PDB entry 8P7X | electron microscopy, 3.03 A resolution | chains 3 and a of the 58 polymer chains in the assembly

[Chain 3]
Molecule: 23S ribosomal RNA
Organism: Mycoplasmoides pneumoniae M129
Sequence (2907 nucleotides; row label = number of the first residue in the row):
     1 UACAAUAAGUUACUAAGGGCUUAUGGUGGAUGCCUUGGCACUAAUAGGCG
    51 AUGAAGGACGUGUUAACCUGCGAUAAGCUUCGGGUAGGUGGUAAGAACCU
   101 CAGAUCCGGAGAUUUCCGAAUGGAGCAAUCCGGUAGUUGGAAACAGCUAU
   151 CAUUAAUUGAUGAAUAAAUAGUCAAUUAAAGCAAUACGUGGUGAAGUGAA
   201 ACAUCUCAGUAGCCACAGGAAAAGAAAACGAAUGUGAUUCCGUGUGUAGU
   251 GGCGAGCGAAAGCGGAACAGGCCAAACUUAUCAUUAGAUAGGGGUUGUAG
   301 GGCUUGCAAUGUGGACUUGAAAACGAUAGAAGAAGCUGUUGGAAAGCAGC
   351 GCGCAAAAGGGUGAUAGCCCCGUAUUUGAAAUUGUUUUCAUACCUAGCGA
   401 GAUCCCUGAGUAGCUCGGAAAACGUUAUUUUGAGUGAAUCUGCCCAGACC
   451 AUUGGGUAAGCCUAAAUACUAAUUAGUGACCGAUAGCGAAACAGUACCGU
   501 GAGGGAAAGGUGAAAAGAACCCAGAGAUGGGAGUGAAAUAGAUUCUGAAA
   551 CCAUAUGCCUACAACGUGUCAGAGCACAUUAAUGUGUGAUGGCGUGCGUU
   601 UUGAAGUAUGAGCCGGCGAGUUAUGAUAGCAAGCGUUAGUUAACCAGGAG
   651 AUGGGGAGCUGUAGCGAAAGCGAGUUUUAAAAGAGCGUUUGUUUGUUAUU
   701 AUAGACCCGAAACGGGUUGAGCUAGUCAUGAGCAGGUUGAAGGUUGAGUA
   751 ACAUCAACUGGAGGACCGAACCGACUCUCGUUGAAACGAUAGCGGAUGAC
   801 UUGUGAUUAGGGGUGAAAUUCCAAUCGAAAUCCGUGAUAGCUGGUUCUCG
   851 UCGAAAUAGCUUUAAGGCUAGCGUGAGAUCACAAAUAAGUGGAGGUAAAG
   901 CUACUGAAUGUAUGAUGGCGCCACCUAGGCGUACUGAAUACAAUUAAACU
   951 CUGAAUGCCAUUUAUUUUAUUCUCGCAGUCAGACAGUGGGGGAUAAGCUU
  1001 CAUUGUCAAGAGGGGAAGAGCCCAGAUCAUUAAAUAAGGUCCCCAAAAUA
  1051 UACUAAGUGGAAAAGGAUGUGAAAGUGCUAAAACAGCAAGGAUGUUGGCU
  1101 UAGAAGCAGCCAUCGUUUAAAGAGUGCGUAACAGCUCACUUGUCGAGUGU
  1151 UUUUGCGCCGAAGAUGUAACGGGGCUAAGUAUAUUACCGAAUUUAUGGAU
  1201 AAGAUUUAUAUCUUGUGGUAGACGAGCGUUGUAUUGGAGUUGAAGUCAAA
  1251 GCGUGAGCAUUGGUGGAUCCAAUACAAGUGAGAAUGCCGGCAUGAGUAAC
  1301 GCUUGGGAGUGAGAAUCUCCCAAACCGAUUGACUAAGGUUUCCUGGACCA
  1351 GGGUCGUCCUUCCAGGGUUAGUCUGGACCUAAGCUGAGGCUGAAAAGCGU
  1401 AGGCGAUGGACAACAGGUUAAUAUUCCUGUACUUACAGUUAGACUGAUGG
  1451 AGUGACAAAGAAGGUUUUCCACCCCCAUAAUUGGAUUUGGGGAUAAAUCA
  1501 UAAGGUGGUACAAUAGGCAAAUCCGUUGUGCAUAACAUUGAGUGAUGAUG
  1551 UCGAGUGAAUGAGUGAUCAAGUAGCGAAGGUGGUAUUAAUCAUGCUUUCA
  1601 AGAAAAGCUUCUAGGGUUAAUCUAGCUGUAACCAGUACCGAGAACGAACA
  1651 CACGUAGUCAAGGAGAGGAUCCUAAGGUUAGCGAGUGAACUAUAGCCAAG
  1701 GAACUCUGCAAAUUAACCCCGUAAGUUAGCGAGAAGGGGUGCUUAUGUAA
  1751 AAGUAAGCCGCAGUGAAGAACGAGGGGGGACUGUUUAACUAAAACACAAC
  1801 UCUAUGCCAAACCGUAAGGUGAUGUAUAUGGGGUGACACCUGCCCAGUGC
  1851 UGGAAGGUUAAAGAAGGAGGUUAGCGCAAGCGAAGCUUUUAACUGAAGCC
  1901 CCAGUGAACGGCGGCCGUAACUAUAACGGUCCUAAGGUAGCGAAAUUCCU
  1951 AGUCGGGUAAAUUCCGUCCCGCUUGAAUGGUGUAACCAUCUCUUGACUGU
  2001 CUCGGCUAUAGACUCGGUGAAAUCCAGGUACGGGUGAAGACACCCGUUAG
  2051 GCGCAACGGGACGGAAAGACCCCGUGAAGCUUUACUGUAGCUUAAUAUUG
  2101 AUCAGGACAUUAUCAUGUAGAGAAUAGGUAGGAGCAAUCGAUGCAAGUUC
  2151 GCUAGGACUUGUUGAUGCGAAAGGUGGAAUACUACCCUUGGUUGUGUGCU
  2201 GUUCUAAUUGGUAACUGUUAUCCAGUUUCAAGACAGUGUUAGGUGGGCAG
  2251 UUUGACUGGGGCGGUCGCCUCCUAAAAGGUAACGGAGGCGUACAAAGGUA
  2301 CCUUCAGUACGGUUGGAAAUCGUAUGUAGAGUGUAAUGGUGUAAGGGUGC
  2351 UUGACUGUGAGACAUACAGGUCGAACAGGUGAGAAAUCAGGUCAUAGUGA
  2401 UCCGGUGGUCCAGUAUGGAAUGGCCAUCGCUCAACGGAUAAAAGCUACUC
  2451 CGGGGAUAACAGGCUGAUACUGCCCAAGAGUUCAUAUCGACGGCAGUGUU
  2501 UGGCACCUCGAUGUCGACUCAUCUCAUCCUCGAGCUGAAGCAGGUUCGAA
  2551 GGGUUCGGCUGUUCGCCGAUUAAAGAGAUACGUGAGUUGGGUUCAAACCG
  2601 UCGUGAGACAGGUUGGUCCCUAUCUAUUGUGCCCGUAGGAAGAUUGAAGA
  2651 GUGUUGCUUCUAGUACGAGAGGACCGAAGCGAGGACACCUCUUAUGCUCC
  2701 AGUUGUAGCGCCAGCUGCACCGCUGGGUAGUAACGUGUCUAUUAGAUAAA
  2751 CGCUGAAAGCAUCUAAGUGUGAAACUAUCUCAAAGAUUAAUCUUCCCAUU
  2801 UCGCAAGAAAGUAAGAGCCGUCAAAGACGAUGACGUUGAUAGGUUACAGG
  2851 UGUAAGCAUAGUGAUAUGUUGAGCUGAGUAAUACUAAUUGCUCGAGGACU
  2901 UAUUGGA
Unresolved in the structure: 1-7, 2901-2907
Modified residues: 1MG (1N-methylguanosine-5'-monophosphate) at position 783; OMG (o2'-methylguanosine-5'-monophosphate) at position 2259; 2MA (2-methyladenosine-5'-monophosphate) at position 2511
Ion coordination: Mg2+ site 1: A16, G17; Mg2+ site 2: G196, U2251; Mg2+ site 3 near U197 (its only coordinating residue here); Mg2+ site 4 near A199 (its only coordinating residue here); Mg2+ site 5: A201, C202; Mg2+ site 6 near A222 (its only coordinating residue here); Mg2+ site 7 near A331 (its only coordinating residue here); Mg2+ site 8 near A333 (its only coordinating residue here); Mg2+ site 9: U428, C445; Mg2+ site 10 near G442 (its only coordinating residue here); Mg2+ site 11: G447, A2415; Mg2+ site 12 near A458 (its only coordinating residue here); 131 more Mg2+ sites not listed; 1 more K+ sites not listed
Small-molecule neighbours:
  - chloramphenicol (CLM): G2068, A2069, A2459, C2460, 2MA_2511, U2512, G2513, U2514
  - pentane-1,5-diamine (N2P), molecule 1: C565, C593, G594, C2043, C2044, C2045
  - pentane-1,5-diamine (N2P), molecule 2: G721, C722, U804, G805, A806
  - pentane-1,5-diamine (N2P), molecule 3: 1MG_783, A784, A785, G1301, G1353, C1649
  - 1,4-diaminobutane (PUT), molecule 1: G620, U621, A698, U699, U700
  - 1,4-diaminobutane (PUT), molecule 2: A711, A712, G827, A828, U2449, C2450
  - 1,4-diaminobutane (PUT), molecule 3: U737, U738, G739, G761, A762, G763, A765, G1460, A1461
  - 1,4-diaminobutane (PUT), molecule 4: A1324, C1325, C1672, U1673, A2707, G2708, G2717, C2718
  - 1,4-diaminobutane (PUT), molecule 5: C1348, C1349, A1350, G1351, G1352, G1356, U1357, C1358
  - 1,4-diaminobutane (PUT), molecule 6: C1912, G1937, U1973, U1974, G1975, U2601
  - 1,4-diaminobutane (PUT), molecule 7: A2274, U2280, A2281
  - spermidine (SPD), molecule 1: U500, G1338, U1339, G1646, A1647
  - spermidine (SPD), molecule 2: A518, A519, C520, U528, G530, G531, A542, U543
  - spermidine (SPD), molecule 3: C593, C1044, A1045
  - spermidine (SPD), molecule 4: G594, U595, G1012, G1013, A1017, G1018, C2043
  - spermidine (SPD), molecule 5: G596, C597, G606, U607, U609, G610, A611, C2025, A2061, C2062, G2063, G2064
  - spermidine (SPD), molecule 6: U776, C777, U778, U2588, G2589, U2617, C2618
  - spermidine (SPD), molecule 7: G780, U781, A2585, G2586, U2587, C2620, U2621
  - spermidine (SPD), molecule 8: A865, A981, G982, OMG_2259, A2456, U2457
  - spermidine (SPD), molecule 9: U896, A897, A947, A948, C949, U950, U2273, A2274, A2275
  - spermidine (SPD), molecule 10: G1695, C2699, C2721, C2723, U2724, G2725, G2726
  - spermidine (SPD), molecule 11: U1707, G1708, C1992, U1993, U1994, C2559, U2560
  - spermidine (SPD), molecule 12: G1999, C2001, U2002, G2004, C2518, U2519
  - spermidine (SPD), molecule 13: C2031, G2032, G2033, G2034, A2040, C2041, A2042, C2043, C2044, G2059, G2060
  - spermidine (SPD), molecule 14: U2291, A2292, A2296, G2297, G2333, U2334, G2345, U2392, C2393, G2397
  - spermidine (SPD), molecule 15: C2689, U2693, A2694, U2695, G2696, G2727, U2728, A2729, G2730, U2731
  - spermidine (SPD), molecule 16: U2690, A2729, G2730, A2824, G2878, U2879
  - spermine (SPM), molecule 1: G618, A619, G620, U621, G1278, U1279, G1280
  - spermine (SPM), molecule 2: A724, G725, U801, G815, A816, A817, A818, U820, U1784, U1785
  - spermine (SPM), molecule 3: A1161, A1162, C2525, A2526, G2548, A2549, A2550
Reported in the primary citation:
  - binding site for chloramphenicol: G2068, A2069, A2459, C2460, U2512
  - conformationally variable residues (side-chain flip): A2069
  - K+ coordination: G2068, G2455, C2509, U2512

[Chain a]
Molecule: 50S ribosomal protein L2
Organism: Mycoplasmoides pneumoniae M129
Reference sequence: P75577 (RL2_MYCPN); numbering as in UniProt (aligned over 1-287)
Chain sequence (287 residues; each row starts with the number of its first residue):
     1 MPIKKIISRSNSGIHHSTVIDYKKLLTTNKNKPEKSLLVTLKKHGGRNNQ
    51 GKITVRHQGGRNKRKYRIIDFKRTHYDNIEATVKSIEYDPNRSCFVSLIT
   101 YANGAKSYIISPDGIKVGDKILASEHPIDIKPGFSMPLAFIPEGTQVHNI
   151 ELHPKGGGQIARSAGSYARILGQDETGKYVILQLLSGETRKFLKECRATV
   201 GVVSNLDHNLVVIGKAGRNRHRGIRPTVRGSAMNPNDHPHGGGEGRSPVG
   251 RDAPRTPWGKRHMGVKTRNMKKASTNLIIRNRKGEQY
Unresolved in the structure: 1, 287

[How chain 3 and chain a interact]
Pairs across the interface (280):
  G725(3) - Arg47(a)  hydrogen bond to the sugar
  G725(3) - Arg225(a)  hydrogen bond to the phosphate
  U726(3) - Arg47(a)  hydrogen bond to the sugar
  U726(3) - Arg225(a)  salt bridge to the phosphate
  C727(3) - Lys43(a)  salt bridge to the phosphate
  C727(3) - Gly59(a)  phosphate contact
  C727(3) - Gly60(a)  hydrogen bond to the phosphate
  A728(3) - Lys43(a)  salt bridge to the phosphate
  A740(3) - Ile7(a)  hydrogen bond to the sugar
  A740(3) - Arg9(a)  sugar contact
  A762(3) - Ser8(a)  base contact
  G763(3) - Arg9(a)  base contact
  G763(3) - Ser10(a)  hydrogen bond to the phosphate
  G764(3) - Ser8(a)  phosphate contact
  G764(3) - Ser10(a)  hydrogen bond to the phosphate
  G764(3) - Ser12(a)  hydrogen bond to the base
  G764(3) - His15(a)  hydrogen bond to the base
  G764(3) - Lys215(a)  salt bridge to the phosphate
  G764(3) - Ala216(a)  hydrogen bond to the base
  G764(3) - Gly217(a)  hydrogen bond to the base
  A765(3) - Ser10(a)  sugar contact
  A765(3) - Asn11(a)  sugar contact
  A765(3) - Ser12(a)  hydrogen bond to the phosphate
  A799(3) - Ala216(a)  base contact
  A799(3) - Gly217(a)  sugar contact
  A799(3) - Arg220(a)  hydrogen bond to the base
  A799(3) - His221(a)  salt bridge to the phosphate
  A799(3) - Pro226(a)  base contact
  U808(3) - Gln50(a)  sugar contact
  U808(3) - Gly51(a)  sugar contact
  U808(3) - Lys52(a)  sugar contact
  G812(3) - Lys52(a)  phosphate contact
  G813(3) - Lys52(a)  salt bridge to the phosphate
  U814(3) - Lys52(a)  phosphate contact
  U814(3) - Ile53(a)  hydrogen bond to the phosphate
  G815(3) - Ile53(a)  phosphate contact
  G815(3) - Arg225(a)  salt bridge to the phosphate
  G815(3) - Asp237(a)  hydrogen bond to the base
  A816(3) - Arg220(a)  base contact
  A816(3) - Arg225(a)  salt bridge to the phosphate
  A816(3) - Pro226(a)  sugar contact
  A816(3) - Val228(a)  sugar contact
  A817(3) - Val228(a)  base contact
  A817(3) - Ala232(a)  hydrogen bond to the sugar
  A817(3) - Met233(a)  base contact
  A818(3) - Ala232(a)  phosphate contact
  A818(3) - Asn234(a)  base contact
  U819(3) - Asn234(a)  phosphate contact
  U819(3) - Asn236(a)  base contact
  A828(3) - Asn236(a)  base contact
  G1383(3) - Lys42(a)  phosphate contact
  C1398(3) - Asn49(a)  phosphate contact
  G1399(3) - Asn49(a)  phosphate contact
  U1453(3) - Lys35(a)  salt bridge to the phosphate
  G1454(3) - Lys35(a)  base contact
  A1455(3) - Lys35(a)  sugar contact
  A1515(3) - Asn103(a)  sugar contact
  G1516(3) - Asn103(a)  hydrogen bond to the sugar
  G1525(3) - Asn103(a)  hydrogen bond to the base
  G1525(3) - Gly104(a)  hydrogen bond to the sugar
  G1525(3) - Lys106(a)  phosphate contact
  U1526(3) - Thr100(a)  sugar contact
  U1526(3) - Ala102(a)  sugar contact
  U1526(3) - Gly104(a)  sugar contact
  U1526(3) - Lys106(a)  salt bridge to the phosphate
  U1527(3) - Lys84(a)  salt bridge to the phosphate
  U1598(3) - Lys23(a)  salt bridge to the phosphate
  U1598(3) - Asn29(a)  hydrogen bond to the phosphate
  C1599(3) - Lys4(a)  salt bridge to the phosphate
  A1600(3) - Val19(a)  phosphate contact
  A1600(3) - Asn62(a)  hydrogen bond to the base
  A1600(3) - Arg218(a)  salt bridge to the phosphate
  A1600(3) - His221(a)  hydrogen bond to the base
  A1601(3) - Tyr22(a)  base contact
  A1601(3) - Asn29(a)  base contact
  A1601(3) - Asn31(a)  hydrogen bond to the sugar
  A1601(3) - Lys63(a)  sugar contact
  A1601(3) - Arg64(a)  salt bridge to the phosphate
  A1601(3) - Arg67(a)  hydrogen bond to the sugar
  A1601(3) - Tyr88(a)  hydrogen bond to the phosphate
  A1601(3) - Pro90(a)  phosphate contact
  G1602(3) - Asn31(a)  hydrogen bond to the phosphate
  G1602(3) - Pro33(a)  phosphate contact
  G1602(3) - Lys63(a)  hydrogen bond to the phosphate
  G1602(3) - Arg64(a)  phosphate contact
  G1602(3) - Lys65(a)  hydrogen bond to the phosphate
  G1602(3) - Arg67(a)  salt bridge to the phosphate
  G1602(3) - Pro90(a)  phosphate contact
  A1603(3) - Thr40(a)  sugar contact
  A1603(3) - Lys63(a)  salt bridge to the phosphate
  A1603(3) - Lys65(a)  salt bridge to the phosphate
  U1727(3) - Ile14(a)  base contact
  G1729(3) - Arg9(a)  sugar contact
  G1729(3) - Asn11(a)  sugar contact
  C1730(3) - Asn11(a)  sugar contact
  A1780(3) - Gly13(a)  base contact
  A1780(3) - Ile14(a)  hydrogen bond to the base
  A1780(3) - His15(a)  hydrogen bond to the base
  C1781(3) - Ser12(a)  base contact
  C1781(3) - Gly13(a)  hydrogen bond to the sugar
  C1781(3) - His15(a)  base contact
  A1794(3) - Arg246(a)  salt bridge to the phosphate
  C1795(3) - Arg229(a)  salt bridge to the phosphate
  C1795(3) - Ala232(a)  sugar contact
  A1796(3) - Pro226(a)  phosphate contact
  A1796(3) - Thr227(a)  sugar contact
  A1796(3) - Val228(a)  phosphate contact
  A1796(3) - Arg229(a)  salt bridge to the phosphate
  C1797(3) - Ala216(a)  hydrogen bond to the sugar
  C1797(3) - Pro226(a)  phosphate contact
  C1797(3) - Thr227(a)  hydrogen bond to the phosphate
  A1798(3) - Ile213(a)  hydrogen bond to the sugar
  A1798(3) - Gly214(a)  sugar contact
  A1798(3) - Lys215(a)  sugar contact
  A1798(3) - Asn219(a)  hydrogen bond to the phosphate
  A1799(3) - Ile213(a)  hydrogen bond to the phosphate
  C1802(3) - Met263(a)  base contact
  U1803(3) - His262(a)  hydrogen bond to the sugar
  U1803(3) - Met263(a)  sugar contact
  U1803(3) - Gly264(a)  hydrogen bond to the sugar
  A1804(3) - Gly264(a)  phosphate contact
  A1804(3) - Val265(a)  sugar contact
  A1804(3) - Thr267(a)  phosphate contact
  A1804(3) - Lys283(a)  salt bridge to the phosphate
  U1805(3) - Thr267(a)  phosphate contact
  U1805(3) - Arg268(a)  phosphate contact
  U1805(3) - Arg282(a)  salt bridge to the phosphate
  G1806(3) - Ile160(a)  base contact
  G1806(3) - Leu185(a)  base contact
  G1806(3) - Ser186(a)  base contact
  G1806(3) - Glu188(a)  hydrogen bond to the sugar
  G1806(3) - Arg190(a)  hydrogen bond to the sugar
  G1806(3) - Arg268(a)  salt bridge to the phosphate
  G1806(3) - Ile278(a)  sugar contact
  C1807(3) - Leu152(a)  sugar contact
  C1807(3) - Gln159(a)  hydrogen bond to the sugar
  C1807(3) - Arg190(a)  salt bridge to the phosphate
  C1807(3) - Arg268(a)  salt bridge to the phosphate
  C1807(3) - Lys272(a)  salt bridge to the phosphate
  C1807(3) - Ser274(a)  hydrogen bond to the phosphate
  C1808(3) - His153(a)  salt bridge to the phosphate
  C1808(3) - Gln159(a)  hydrogen bond to the phosphate
  A1810(3) - Thr267(a)  phosphate contact
  A1811(3) - Val55(a)  base contact
  A1811(3) - Trp258(a)  sugar contact
  A1811(3) - Lys260(a)  phosphate contact
  A1811(3) - Thr267(a)  phosphate contact
  C1812(3) - Thr54(a)  base contact
  C1812(3) - Trp258(a)  sugar contact
  C1812(3) - Lys260(a)  salt bridge to the phosphate
  C1813(3) - Asn48(a)  hydrogen bond to the base
  C1813(3) - Gln50(a)  hydrogen bond to the sugar
  C1813(3) - Lys52(a)  hydrogen bond to the phosphate
  C1813(3) - Trp258(a)  phosphate contact
  G1814(3) - Gln50(a)  sugar contact
  A1817(3) - Gln50(a)  base contact
  G1818(3) - Asn48(a)  base contact
  G1818(3) - Asn49(a)  hydrogen bond to the base
  G1818(3) - Gln50(a)  base contact
  G1819(3) - Asn48(a)  sugar contact
  G1819(3) - Asn49(a)  hydrogen bond to the sugar
  G1819(3) - Thr54(a)  base contact
  U1820(3) - His44(a)  phosphate contact
  U1820(3) - Gly46(a)  sugar contact
  U1820(3) - Arg47(a)  sugar contact
  U1820(3) - Asn48(a)  sugar contact
  U1820(3) - Thr54(a)  base contact
  U1820(3) - Val55(a)  base contact
  G1821(3) - His44(a)  salt bridge to the phosphate
  G1821(3) - Val55(a)  sugar contact
  G1821(3) - Gln58(a)  phosphate contact
  U1823(3) - Leu41(a)  phosphate contact
  U1823(3) - His44(a)  salt bridge to the phosphate
  U1823(3) - Tyr66(a)  stacking on the base
  U1823(3) - Ile68(a)  base contact
  G1824(3) - Tyr66(a)  hydrogen bond to the phosphate
  G1824(3) - Asn91(a)  sugar contact
  G1824(3) - Arg92(a)  salt bridge to the phosphate
  G1824(3) - Arg162(a)  salt bridge to the phosphate
  U1825(3) - Gln159(a)  hydrogen bond to the sugar
  U1825(3) - Ile160(a)  sugar contact
  U1825(3) - Ala161(a)  hydrogen bond to the sugar
  U1825(3) - Arg162(a)  salt bridge to the phosphate
  U1825(3) - Ser163(a)  phosphate contact
  A1826(3) - Ala161(a)  hydrogen bond to the phosphate
  A1826(3) - Arg162(a)  hydrogen bond to the phosphate
  A1826(3) - Ser163(a)  hydrogen bond to the phosphate
  A1826(3) - Ser166(a)  hydrogen bond to the phosphate
  A1826(3) - Leu185(a)  sugar contact
  A1826(3) - Ser186(a)  sugar contact
  U1827(3) - Ser93(a)  sugar contact
  U1827(3) - Ser163(a)  hydrogen bond to the sugar
  U1827(3) - Ala164(a)  hydrogen bond to the sugar
  U1827(3) - Gly165(a)  base contact
  U1827(3) - Leu185(a)  phosphate contact
  U1827(3) - Asn205(a)  base contact
  U1827(3) - Leu206(a)  hydrogen bond to the base
  U1827(3) - His208(a)  hydrogen bond to the base
  U1827(3) - Asn209(a)  hydrogen bond to the base
  A1828(3) - Ser163(a)  sugar contact
  A1828(3) - His208(a)  salt bridge to the phosphate
  U1829(3) - Gln58(a)  phosphate contact
  G1830(3) - Val55(a)  sugar contact
  G1830(3) - Gln58(a)  hydrogen bond to the phosphate
  G1830(3) - His262(a)  base contact
  G1831(3) - Arg56(a)  salt bridge to the phosphate
  G1831(3) - His57(a)  salt bridge to the phosphate
  G1831(3) - Thr256(a)  sugar contact
  G1831(3) - Pro257(a)  phosphate contact
  G1831(3) - His262(a)  hydrogen bond to the sugar
  G1831(3) - Met263(a)  base contact
  G1832(3) - Arg56(a)  salt bridge to the phosphate
  G1832(3) - His238(a)  salt bridge to the phosphate
  G1832(3) - His240(a)  phosphate contact
  G1832(3) - Pro254(a)  sugar contact
  G1832(3) - Arg255(a)  sugar contact
  G1832(3) - Pro257(a)  phosphate contact
  G1833(3) - Arg229(a)  phosphate contact
  G1833(3) - Gly230(a)  hydrogen bond to the phosphate
  G1833(3) - Ser231(a)  hydrogen bond to the phosphate
  U1834(3) - Arg229(a)  salt bridge to the phosphate
  G1835(3) - Arg229(a)  base contact
  A1836(3) - Ile14(a)  base contact
  U1848(3) - Asp252(a)  sugar contact
  G1849(3) - Asp252(a)  sugar contact
  G1849(3) - Ala253(a)  sugar contact
  G1849(3) - Arg261(a)  phosphate contact
  C1850(3) - Arg261(a)  salt bridge to the phosphate
  C1850(3) - Met263(a)  sugar contact
  C1850(3) - Gly264(a)  hydrogen bond to the sugar
  C1850(3) - Val265(a)  phosphate contact
  U1851(3) - Gly264(a)  sugar contact
  U1851(3) - Val265(a)  phosphate contact
  U1851(3) - Lys266(a)  hydrogen bond to the phosphate
  G1852(3) - Lys266(a)  salt bridge to the phosphate
  A1908(3) - Pro254(a)  sugar contact
  C1909(3) - Gly250(a)  phosphate contact
  C1909(3) - Arg251(a)  hydrogen bond to the sugar
  C1909(3) - Asp252(a)  sugar contact
  G1910(3) - Pro248(a)  phosphate contact
  G1910(3) - Gly250(a)  phosphate contact
  U1978(3) - Arg246(a)  base contact
  U1978(3) - Ser247(a)  base contact
  U1978(3) - Pro248(a)  base contact
  G1979(3) - Arg246(a)  salt bridge to the phosphate
  C2080(3) - Pro235(a)  sugar contact
  U2081(3) - Pro235(a)  phosphate contact
  U2082(3) - Arg251(a)  salt bridge to the phosphate
  U2093(3) - Lys271(a)  salt bridge to the phosphate
  U2212(3) - His153(a)  sugar contact
  U2212(3) - Pro154(a)  hydrogen bond to the sugar
  U2212(3) - Lys155(a)  sugar contact
  U2212(3) - Gly156(a)  hydrogen bond to the sugar
  A2213(3) - Lys72(a)  salt bridge to the phosphate
  A2213(3) - Lys155(a)  hydrogen bond to the sugar
  C2229(3) - Pro154(a)  sugar contact
  C2229(3) - Glu195(a)  phosphate contact
  A2230(3) - Leu193(a)  sugar contact
  A2230(3) - Glu195(a)  phosphate contact
  A2231(3) - Tyr179(a)  hydrogen bond to the phosphate
  A2231(3) - Leu193(a)  phosphate contact
  A2231(3) - Ala273(a)  sugar contact
  A2235(3) - Lys271(a)  phosphate contact
  G2236(3) - Lys271(a)  phosphate contact
  G2247(3) - Arg251(a)  salt bridge to the phosphate
  G2247(3) - Trp258(a)  sugar contact
  G2247(3) - Gly259(a)  sugar contact
  C2598(3) - Gly245(a)  phosphate contact
  C2598(3) - Arg246(a)  hydrogen bond to the phosphate
  C2599(3) - Arg246(a)  salt bridge to the phosphate
  U2604(3) - Gly250(a)  hydrogen bond to the sugar
  G2605(3) - Gly250(a)  phosphate contact
  A2606(3) - Pro235(a)  phosphate contact
  A2606(3) - Gly242(a)  sugar contact
  A2606(3) - Gly243(a)  hydrogen bond to the phosphate
  G2607(3) - Pro235(a)  phosphate contact
  G2607(3) - Gly242(a)  phosphate contact
  G2607(3) - Gly243(a)  hydrogen bond to the phosphate
  G2607(3) - Glu244(a)  hydrogen bond to the base
  A2608(3) - Glu244(a)  phosphate contact
Interface residues without a listed pair, chain 3 (120 interface residues in all): U729, G742, C800, U807, A1382, A1604, U1782, A1809, A1822, A1984, U2092, G2246
Interface residues without a listed pair, chain a (149 interface residues in all): Ile20, Asp21, Gly45, Arg61, Phe71, Tyr101, Ala105, Lys178, Val212, Arg222, Gly241, Val249

[Summary]
Chain 3 and chain a form an interface of 120 and 149 residues respectively, with 76 hydrogen bonds, 48 salt
bridges and 1 aromatic stacking contact. Among the polar pairs are G764(3)-Ser12(a), G764(3)-His15(a) and
G764(3)-Ala216(a). From the paper: a binding site for chloramphenicol at G2068(3), A2069(3) and A2459(3) among
others; K+ coordination by G2068(3), G2455(3) and C2509(3) among others.
Chain 3 is 23S ribosomal RNA and chain a is 50S ribosomal protein L2, both from Mycoplasmoides pneumoniae
M129; the structure, Mycoplasma pneumoniae 70S ribosome in chloramphenicol-treated cells, was determined by
electron microscopy, deposited together with 8P6P, 8P7Y, 8P8B, 8P8V and 8P8W.
